Entry 5L66 (X-ray diffraction, 2.80 A resolution); this record covers chains L and V of the 28 polymer chains in the assembly.

== Chain L ==
Molecule: Proteasome subunit beta type-6, Proteasome subunit beta type-1
Source organism: Saccharomyces cerevisiae (strain ATCC 204508 / S288c)
Notes: EC 3.4.25.1
Reference sequence: chimeric construct of P23724, O09061: residues 1-96 from P23724 (PSB6_YEAST) positions 20-115 (UniProt number = residue number + 19); residues 97-111 from O09061 positions 123-137 (UniProt number = residue number + 26); residues 112-117 from P23724 (PSB6_YEAST) positions 131-136 (UniProt number = residue number + 19); residues 118-133 from O09061 positions 144-159 (UniProt number = residue number + 26); residues 134-222 from P23724 (PSB6_YEAST) positions 153-241 (UniProt number = residue number + 19)
Amino-acid sequence (222 residues; numbered 1 to 222; the number before each row is that of its first residue):
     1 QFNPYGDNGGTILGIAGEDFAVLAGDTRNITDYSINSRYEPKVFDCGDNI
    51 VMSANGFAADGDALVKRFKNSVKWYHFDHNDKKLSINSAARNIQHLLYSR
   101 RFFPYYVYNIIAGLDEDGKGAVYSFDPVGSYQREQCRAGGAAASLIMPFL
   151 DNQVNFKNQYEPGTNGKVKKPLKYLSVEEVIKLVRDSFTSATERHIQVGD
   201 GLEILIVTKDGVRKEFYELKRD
Metal / ion sites: Mg2+: Asp-222 (shared with Ile-163(V), Asp-166(V), Ser-169(V) of chain V)
Curated features (UniProtKB/Swiss-Prot):
  - modified residue: Tyr-123 (Phosphotyrosine)

== Chain V ==
Molecule: Proteasome subunit beta type-2
Source organism: Saccharomyces cerevisiae (strain ATCC 204508 / S288c)
Notes: EC 3.4.25.1
Reference sequence: P25043 (PSB2_YEAST); residues 1-232 here correspond to UniProt positions 30-261 (UniProt number = residue number + 29)
Amino-acid sequence (232 residues; numbered 1 to 232; the number before each row is that of its first residue):
     1 TTIVGVKFNNGVVIAADTRSTQGPIVADKNCAKLHRISPKIWCAGAGTAA
    51 DTEAVTQLIGSNIELHSLYTSREPRVVSALQMLKQHLFKYQGHIGAYLIV
   101 AGVDPTGSHLFSIHAHGSTDVGYYLSLGSGSLAAMAVLESHWKQDLTKEE
   151 AIKLASDAIQAGIWNDLGSGSNVDVCVMEIGKDAEYLRNYLTPNVREEKQ
   201 KSYKFPRGTTAVLKESIVNICDIQEEQVDITA
Disordered / not traced: 227-232
Covalent attachments: bortezomib (BO2) linked to Thr-1
Metal / ion sites: Mg2+: Ile-163, Asp-166, Ser-169 (shared with Asp-222(L) of chain L)
Ligand contacts: bortezomib (BO2; N-[(1R)-1-(dihydroxyboryl)-3-methylbutyl]-N-(pyrazin-2-ylcarbonyl)-L-phenylalaninamide): Arg-19, Ser-20, Thr-21, Gln-22, Ala-27, Cys-31, Lys-33, Gly-45, Ala-46, Gly-47, Thr-48, Ala-49, Thr-52, Gly-168
Curated features (UniProtKB/Swiss-Prot):
  - active site: Thr-1 (Nucleophile)

== How chain L and chain V interact ==
Pairs across the interface (63):
  Arg-28(L) with Leu-167(V)
  Ile-30(L) with Leu-167(V), hydrophobic
  Asp-32(L) with Leu-167(V)
  Tyr-33(L) with Asn-165(V); Asp-166(V); Leu-167(V), hydrogen bond (backbone-backbone); Gly-168(V)
  Ser-34(L) with Leu-167(V)
  Ile-35(L) with Trp-164(V); Leu-167(V), hydrophobic
  Arg-38(L) with Trp-164(V), hydrogen bond (side chain-backbone); Asn-165(V)
  Phe-149(L) with Tyr-203(V), hydrophobic
  Asn-152(L) with Phe-205(V)
  Gln-153(L) with Tyr-203(V); Phe-205(V)
  Asn-158(L) with Thr-209(V)
  Gln-159(L) with Phe-205(V); Thr-209(V)
  Tyr-160(L) with Thr-209(V), hydrogen bond (backbone-backbone); Ala-211(V), hydrophobic
  Pro-162(L) with Pro-206(V), hydrophobic; Arg-207(V); Gly-208(V)
  Asn-165(L) with Val-212(V)
  Gly-166(L) with Ala-211(V)
  Glu-179(L) with Lys-201(V)
  Lys-182(L) with Gln-200(V)
  Leu-183(L) with Tyr-203(V)
  Arg-185(L) with Glu-197(V), salt bridge; Gln-200(V), hydrogen bond
  Asp-186(L) with Lys-199(V); Gln-200(V), hydrogen bond (side chain-backbone); Lys-201(V), hydrogen bond (side chain-backbone); Tyr-203(V), hydrogen bond
  Thr-189(L) with Arg-196(V)
  Ser-190(L) with Arg-196(V)
  Glu-193(L) with Val-26(V); Lys-29(V), salt bridge; Arg-196(V)
  Arg-194(L) with Pro-24(V); Ile-25(V); Val-26(V), hydrogen bond (backbone-backbone); Ala-27(V), hydrogen bond (side chain-backbone); Lys-29(V)
  His-195(L) with Pro-24(V); Ile-25(V)
  Ile-196(L) with Arg-19(V); Thr-21(V); Gly-23(V); Pro-24(V), hydrogen bond (backbone-backbone); Val-26(V), hydrophobic; Leu-167(V)
  Lys-220(L) with Asn-194(V), hydrogen bond (side chain-backbone)
  Arg-221(L) with Trp-164(V)
  Asp-222(L) with Arg-19(V), salt bridge; Ile-163(V); Trp-164(V); Asp-166(V); Ser-169(V); Gly-170(V); Ser-171(V), hydrogen bond (side chain-backbone); Asn-194(V)
Also at the interface, not in a pair above, chain L (34 interface residues in all): Leu-145, Glu-161, Gln-197, Glu-218
Also at the interface, not in a pair above, chain V (34 interface residues in all): Asp-28, Val-195, Thr-210

== In short ==
Chain L and chain V each contribute 34 residues to their interface; the contacts include 12 hydrogen bonds and
3 salt bridges. Polar contacts include Arg-185(L)/Glu-197(V), Glu-193(L)/Lys-29(V) and Asp-222(L)/Arg-19(V).
Bortezomib is covalently linked to Thr-1(V). Curated annotation (UniProt) lists active-site residue Thr-1(V)
on chain V.
Here chain L is Proteasome subunit beta type-6, Proteasome subunit beta type-1 and chain V is Proteasome
subunit beta type-2, both from Saccharomyces cerevisiae (strain ATCC 204508 / S288c). Entry 5L66 (Yeast 20S
proteasome with mouse beta5i (1-138) and mouse beta6 (97-111; 118-133) in complex with bortezomib) was
determined by X-ray diffraction, deposited together with 5L52, 5L54, 5L55, 5L5A, 5L5B, 5L5D and 30 further
entries.
